Entry 3WW2 (X-ray diffraction, 2.00 A resolution); this record covers chains A and B.

# Chain A (and B)
Protein: L-ribose isomerase
From: Cellulomonas parahominis
Notes: chain B of this document is another copy of the same molecule, construct and numbering; everything in this record applies to it too
UniProt: L0N3Y0 (L0N3Y0_9CELL); numbering as in UniProt (aligned over 2-249)
Amino-acid sequence (256 residues; numbered -6 to 249; the number before each row is that of its first residue; numbers below 1 keep their minus sign (His-6 is residue -6)):
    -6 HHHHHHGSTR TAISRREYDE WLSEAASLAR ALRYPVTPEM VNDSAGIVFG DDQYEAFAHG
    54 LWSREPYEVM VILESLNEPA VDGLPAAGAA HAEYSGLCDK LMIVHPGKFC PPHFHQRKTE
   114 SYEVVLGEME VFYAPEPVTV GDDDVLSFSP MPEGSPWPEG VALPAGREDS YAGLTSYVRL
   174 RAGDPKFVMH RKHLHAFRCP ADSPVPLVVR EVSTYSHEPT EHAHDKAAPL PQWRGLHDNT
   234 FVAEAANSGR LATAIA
Not modelled in the structure: -6 to 1, 213-219 (chain B: -6 to 1, 213-220)
Sequence notes: expression tag (-6 to 1); engineered mutation Leu119 (Phe in L0N3Y0), Phe125 (Leu in L0N3Y0)
Metal / ion sites: Mn2+: His106, His108, Glu113, His188 (together with alpha-L-psicofuranose)
Ligand contacts: alpha-L-psicofuranose (SF6): Phe42, Ile65, Lys93, Met95, Cys103, His106, His108, Lys111, Glu113, Tyr115, His188, Phe190, Glu204, Ser209, Glu211, Asn232, Phe234, Arg243

# Chain A / chain B interface
Contacting residue pairs - 101 pairs, chain A then chain B:
  Leu25(A) with Arg26(B)
  Arg26(A) with Leu25(B); Val118(B), hydrogen bond (side chain-backbone)
  Pro28(A) with Glu116(B); Asp177(B)
  Ser68(A) with Lys179(B)
  Leu69(A) with Ser114(B)
  Glu71(A) with Val181(B); His183(B)
  Pro72(A) with Phe141(B), hydrophobic
  Ala73(A) with Arg184(B), hydrogen bond (backbone-side chain)
  Val74(A) with Leu139(B), hydrophobic
  Asp75(A) with Leu139(B); Ser140(B); Phe141(B), hydrogen bond (side chain-backbone); Ser142(B), hydrogen bond (side chain-backbone); Pro143(B); His183(B), salt bridge; Arg184(B), hydrogen bond (backbone-side chain)
  Gly76(A) with Val138(B); Leu139(B), hydrogen bond (backbone-backbone); Arg184(B); Lys185(B), hydrogen bond (backbone-side chain)
  Leu77(A) with Tyr87(B), hydrophobic; Val138(B); Leu139(B), hydrogen bond (backbone-backbone); Arg184(B)
  Pro78(A) with Tyr87(B); Asp136(B); Asp137(B)
  Ala79(A) with Asp137(B), hydrogen bond (backbone-backbone); Leu139(B), hydrophobic
  Ala80(A) with His84(B)
  Gly81(A) with His84(B)
  Ala82(A) with Leu139(B), hydrophobic
  His84(A) with Pro78(B); Ala80(B); Gly81(B), hydrogen bond (side chain-backbone)
  Tyr87(A) with Leu77(B), hydrophobic; Pro78(B)
  Ser88(A) with Tyr87(B); Ser88(B), hydrogen bond
  Leu90(A) with Leu90(B), hydrophobic; Thr112(B); Val205(B); Ser206(B); Thr207(B)
  Asp92(A) with Glu116(B); Lys179(B), salt bridge; Val205(B)
  Thr112(A) with Leu90(B)
  Ser114(A) with Leu69(B)
  Glu116(A) with Pro28(B); Asp92(B); Arg203(B), salt bridge
  Val118(A) with Arg26(B)
  Asp135(A) with Pro78(B)
  Asp137(A) with Pro78(B); Ala79(B), hydrogen bond (backbone-backbone)
  Val138(A) with Gly76(B); Leu77(B); Ala79(B)
  Leu139(A) with Val74(B); Asp75(B); Gly76(B), hydrogen bond (backbone-backbone); Leu77(B), hydrogen bond (backbone-backbone); Ala79(B), hydrophobic; Ala82(B), hydrophobic; Leu223(B), hydrophobic
  Ser140(A) with Asp75(B)
  Phe141(A) with Asp75(B), hydrogen bond (backbone-side chain); Ala221(B); Pro222(B), hydrophobic
  Ser142(A) with Asp75(B), hydrogen bond (backbone-side chain)
  Pro143(A) with Asp75(B)
  Asp177(A) with Pro28(B)
  Pro178(A) with Thr30(B)
  Lys179(A) with Ser68(B); Leu69(B); Asp92(B), salt bridge; Arg203(B)
  Val181(A) with Leu69(B), hydrophobic; Glu71(B)
  His183(A) with Glu71(B), salt bridge; Asp75(B), salt bridge
  Arg184(A) with Ala73(B), hydrogen bond (side chain-backbone); Asp75(B), hydrogen bond (side chain-backbone); Gly76(B); Leu77(B)
  Lys185(A) with Gly76(B), hydrogen bond (side chain-backbone)
  Arg203(A) with Glu116(B), salt bridge; Lys179(B); Arg203(B)
  Val205(A) with Leu90(B); Asp92(B)
  Ser206(A) with Leu90(B)
  Thr207(A) with Leu90(B)
  Ala220(A) with Phe141(B)
  Ala221(A) with Phe141(B)
  Pro222(A) with Phe141(B), hydrophobic
  Leu223(A) with Leu139(B), hydrophobic
Other interface residues (no listed pair), chain A (52 interface residues in all): Thr30, Gly89, Gly176
Other interface residues (no listed pair), chain B (52 interface residues in all): Val29, Pro72, Leu119, Gly176, Pro178

# Overview
The chain A/chain B interface involves 52 residues from each chain, with 19 hydrogen bonds and 7 salt bridges.
Among the polar pairs are Asp75(A)-His183(B), Asp92(A)-Lys179(B) and Glu116(A)-Arg203(B). Ligands of chain A:
alpha-L-psicofuranose. The Mn2+ site is built by His106(A), His108(A), Glu113(A) and His188(A).
Both chains are L-ribose isomerase (Cellulomonas parahominis). Entry 3WW2 (X-ray structures of Cellulomonas
parahominis L-ribose isomerase with L-psicose) was determined by X-ray diffraction together with 3WW1, 3WW3
and 3WW4 from the same study.
